Entry 7MKO (electron microscopy, 3.15 A resolution); this record covers chains C and D of the 8 polymer chains in the assembly.

[Chain C]
Name: DNA-directed RNA polymerase subunit beta
Source organism: Escherichia coli (strain K12)
Notes: EC 2.7.7.6
UniProtKB: A0A4S4NK82 (A0A4S4NK82_ECOLI); residue numbers follow UniProt; this construct covers 3-1342
Sequence (1340 residues; each row starts with the number of its first residue):
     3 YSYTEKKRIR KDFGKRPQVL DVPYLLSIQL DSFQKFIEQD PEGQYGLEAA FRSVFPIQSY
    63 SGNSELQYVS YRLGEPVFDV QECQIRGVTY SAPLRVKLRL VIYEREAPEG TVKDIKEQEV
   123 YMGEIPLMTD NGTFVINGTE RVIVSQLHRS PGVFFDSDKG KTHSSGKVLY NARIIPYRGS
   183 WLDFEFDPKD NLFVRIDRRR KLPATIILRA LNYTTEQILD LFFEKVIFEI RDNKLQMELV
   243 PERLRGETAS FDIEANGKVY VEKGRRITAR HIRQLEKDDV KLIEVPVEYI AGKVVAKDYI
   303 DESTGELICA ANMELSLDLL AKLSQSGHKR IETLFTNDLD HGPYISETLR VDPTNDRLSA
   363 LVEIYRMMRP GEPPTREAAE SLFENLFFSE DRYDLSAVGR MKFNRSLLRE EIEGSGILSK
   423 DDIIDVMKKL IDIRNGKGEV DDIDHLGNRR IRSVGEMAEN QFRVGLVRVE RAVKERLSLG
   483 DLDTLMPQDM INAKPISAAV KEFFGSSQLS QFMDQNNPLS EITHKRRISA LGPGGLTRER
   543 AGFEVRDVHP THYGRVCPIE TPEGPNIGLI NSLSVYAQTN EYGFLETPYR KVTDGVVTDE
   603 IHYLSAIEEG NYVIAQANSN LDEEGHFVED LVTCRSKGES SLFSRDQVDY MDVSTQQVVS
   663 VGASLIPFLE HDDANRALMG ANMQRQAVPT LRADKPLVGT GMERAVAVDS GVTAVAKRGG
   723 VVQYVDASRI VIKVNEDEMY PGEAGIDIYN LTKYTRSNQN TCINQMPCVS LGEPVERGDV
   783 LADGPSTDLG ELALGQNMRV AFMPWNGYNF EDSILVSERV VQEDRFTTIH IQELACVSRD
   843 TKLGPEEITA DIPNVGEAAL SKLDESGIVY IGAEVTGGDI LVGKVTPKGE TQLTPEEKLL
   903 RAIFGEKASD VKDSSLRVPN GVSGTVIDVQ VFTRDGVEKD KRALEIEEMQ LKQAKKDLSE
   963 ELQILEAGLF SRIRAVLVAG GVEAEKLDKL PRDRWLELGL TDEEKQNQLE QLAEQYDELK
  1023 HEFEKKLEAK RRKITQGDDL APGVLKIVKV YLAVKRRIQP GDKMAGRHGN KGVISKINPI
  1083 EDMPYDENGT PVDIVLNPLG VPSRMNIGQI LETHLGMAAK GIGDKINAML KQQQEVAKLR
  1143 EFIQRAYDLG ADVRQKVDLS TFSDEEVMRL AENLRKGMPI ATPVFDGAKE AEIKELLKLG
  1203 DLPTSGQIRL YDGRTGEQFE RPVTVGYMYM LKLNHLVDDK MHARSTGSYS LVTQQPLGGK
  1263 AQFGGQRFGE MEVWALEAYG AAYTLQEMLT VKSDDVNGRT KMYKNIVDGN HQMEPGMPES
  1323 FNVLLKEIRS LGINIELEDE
Not modelled in the structure: 891-910

[Chain D]
Name: DNA-directed RNA polymerase subunit beta'
Source organism: Escherichia coli (strain K12)
Notes: EC 2.7.7.6
UniProtKB: A0A6D2WUT6 (A0A6D2WUT6_ECOLI); numbering as in UniProt (aligned over 14-1376)
Sequence (1363 residues; numbered 14 to 1376; the number before each row is that of its first residue):
    14 TEEFDAIKIA LASPDMIRSW SFGEVKKPET INYRTFKPER DGLFCARIFG PVKDYECLCG
    74 KYKRLKHRGV ICEKCGVEVT QTKVRRERMG HIELASPTAH IWFLKSLPSR IGLLLDMPLR
   134 DIERVLYFES YVVIEGGMTN LERQQILTEE QYLDALEEFG DEFDAKMGAE AIQALLKSMD
   194 LEQECEQLRE ELNETNSETK RKKLTKRIKL LEAFVQSGNK PEWMILTVLP VLPPDLRPLV
   254 PLDGGRFATS DLNDLYRRVI NRNNRLKRLL DLAAPDIIVR NEKRMLQEAV DALLDNGRRG
   314 RAITGSNKRP LKSLADMIKG KQGRFRQNLL GKRVDYSGRS VITVGPYLRL HQCGLPKKMA
   374 LELFKPFIYG KLELRGLATT IKAAKKMVER EEAVVWDILD EVIREHPVLL NRAPTLHRLG
   434 IQAFEPVLIE GKAIQLHPLV CAAYNADFDG DQMAVHVPLT LEAQLEARAL MMSTNNILSP
   494 ANGEPIIVPS QDVVLGLYYM TRDCVNAKGE GMVLTGPKEA ERLYRSGLAS LHARVKVRIT
   554 EYEKDANGEL VAKTSLKDTT VGRAILWMIV PKGLPYSIVN QALGKKAISK MLNTCYRILG
   614 LKPTVIFADQ IMYTGFAYAA RSGASVGIDD MVIPEKKHEI ISEAEAEVAE IQEQFQSGLV
   674 TAGERYNKVI DIWAAANDRV SKAMMDNLQT ETVINRDGQE EKQVSFNSIY MMADSGARGS
   734 AAQIRQLAGM RGLMAKPDGS IIETPITANF REGLNVLQYF ISTHGARKGL ADTALKTANS
   794 GYLTRRLVDV AQDLVVTEDD CGTHEGIMMT PVIEGGDVKE PLRDRVLGRV TAEDVLKPGT
   854 ADILVPRNTL LHEQWCDLLE ENSVDAVKVR SVVSCDTDFG VCAHCYGRDL ARGHIINKGE
   914 AIGVIAAQSI GEPGTQLTMR TFHIGGAASR AAAESSIQVK NKGSIKLSNV KSVVNSSGKL
   974 VITSRNTELK LIDEFGRTKE SYKVPYGAVL AKGDGEQVAG GETVANWDPH TMPVITEVSG
  1034 FVRFTDMIDG QTITRQTDEL TGLSSLVVLD SAERTAGGKD LRPALKIVDA QGNDVLIPGT
  1094 DMPAQYFLPG KAIVQLEDGV QISSGDTLAR IPQESGGTKD ITGGLPRVAD LFEARRPKEP
  1154 AILAEISGIV SFGKETKGKR RLVITPVDGS DPYEEMIPKW RQLNVFEGER VERGDVISDG
  1214 PEAPHDILRL RGVHAVTRYI VNEVQDVYRL QGVKINDKHI EVIVRQMLRK ATIVNAGSSD
  1274 FLEGEQVEYS RVKIANRELE ANGKVGATYS RDLLGITKAS LATESFISAA SFQETTRVLT
  1334 EAAVAGKRDE LRGLKENVIV GRLIPAGTGY AYHQDRMRRR AAG
Not modelled in the structure: 936-945, 1126-1134

[How chain C and chain D interact]
Contacting residue pairs (358):
  Phe545(C) - Lys781(D)
  Phe545(C) - Ala784(D)  hydrophobic
  Arg548(C) - Arg780(D)
  Asp549(C) - Pro750(D)
  Asp549(C) - His777(D)  salt bridge
  Asp549(C) - Arg780(D)
  Val550(C) - His777(D)
  Val550(C) - Arg780(D)
  His551(C) - Phe773(D)
  Tyr555(C) - Val769(D)
  Tyr555(C) - Phe773(D)
  Pro560(C) - Phe773(D)  hydrophobic
  Pro560(C) - Thr776(D)
  Pro560(C) - Arg780(D)  hydrogen bond (backbone-side chain)
  Ile561(C) - Tyr772(D)  hydrophobic
  Ile561(C) - Thr776(D)
  Thr563(C) - Arg780(D)
  Ile569(C) - Leu783(D)  hydrophobic
  Gly570(C) - Arg780(D)
  Asn573(C) - Arg780(D)
  Gln618(C) - Val769(D)
  Gln618(C) - Leu770(D)
  Asn620(C) - Asn768(D)
  Ser642(C) - Leu770(D)
  Val660(C) - Val769(D)  hydrophobic
  Val660(C) - Phe773(D)  hydrophobic
  Leu671(C) - Tyr772(D)
  Glu672(C) - Gly766(D)
  Glu672(C) - Leu767(D)  hydrogen bond (backbone-backbone)
  His673(C) - Phe763(D)  hydrogen bond (side chain-backbone)
  His673(C) - Arg764(D)  hydrogen bond (side chain-backbone)
  His673(C) - Glu765(D)  hydrogen bond (side chain-backbone)
  His673(C) - Gly766(D)
  Asp674(C) - Phe763(D)
  Asp674(C) - Tyr772(D)  hydrogen bond (backbone-side chain)
  Asp675(C) - Phe763(D)
  Asp675(C) - Tyr772(D)
  Ala676(C) - Tyr772(D)
  Ala676(C) - Ser775(D)
  Ala676(C) - Thr776(D)
  Ala676(C) - Ala779(D)  hydrophobic
  Asn677(C) - Ala779(D)  hydrogen bond (side chain-backbone)
  Asn677(C) - Leu783(D)
  Asn677(C) - Phe935(D)
  Ala679(C) - Tyr772(D)
  Leu680(C) - Leu783(D)  hydrophobic
  Met681(C) - Phe935(D)  hydrophobic
  Phe804(C) - Ala637(D)
  Phe804(C) - Ser638(D)  hydrogen bond (backbone-side chain)
  Met805(C) - Ala633(D)
  Met805(C) - Ala637(D)
  Pro806(C) - Asp505(D)
  Pro806(C) - Ala632(D)
  Pro806(C) - Ala633(D)
  Pro806(C) - Ala637(D)
  Asn808(C) - Pro359(D)
  Asn808(C) - Phe629(D)
  Asn808(C) - Ala633(D)
  Gly809(C) - Val357(D)
  Gly809(C) - Pro359(D)
  Gly809(C) - Phe629(D)
  Tyr810(C) - Val357(D)
  Tyr810(C) - Pro359(D)
  Asn811(C) - Asp505(D)
  Phe812(C) - Val357(D)  hydrophobic
  Phe812(C) - Pro451(D)  hydrophobic
  Phe812(C) - Phe461(D)  hydrophobic
  Phe812(C) - Ser503(D)
  Phe812(C) - Gln504(D)  hydrogen bond (backbone-side chain)
  Phe812(C) - Asp505(D)
  Phe812(C) - Phe629(D)  hydrophobic
  Glu813(C) - Asp460(D)
  Glu813(C) - Phe461(D)
  Glu813(C) - Gln504(D)  hydrogen bond
  Asp814(C) - Asp460(D)
  Asp814(C) - Phe461(D)
  Asp814(C) - Asp462(D)
  Ser815(C) - Val357(D)
  Ser815(C) - Phe461(D)  hydrogen bond (backbone-backbone)
  Arg841(C) - Asp256(D)  salt bridge
  Arg841(C) - Gly257(D)
  Lys844(C) - Arg47(D)
  Gln1061(C) - Lys445(D)
  Pro1062(C) - Ala446(D)
  Gly1063(C) - Val354(D)
  Gly1063(C) - Ala446(D)
  Lys1065(C) - Asp462(D)
  Lys1065(C) - Gly463(D)
  Lys1073(C) - Asp462(D)  salt bridge
  Gly1074(C) - Phe461(D)
  Val1075(C) - Val354(D)  hydrophobic
  Val1075(C) - Ile355(D)
  Val1075(C) - Thr356(D)
  Val1075(C) - Phe461(D)
  Val1075(C) - Gly463(D)
  Ser1077(C) - Thr356(D)
  Ser1077(C) - Val357(D)
  Asn1099(C) - Gln504(D)
  Asn1099(C) - Asp505(D)
  Pro1100(C) - Ala637(D)
  Leu1101(C) - Gln504(D)
  Leu1101(C) - Asp505(D)
  Leu1101(C) - Leu508(D)  hydrophobic
  Leu1101(C) - Met725(D)  hydrophobic
  Leu1101(C) - Ala730(D)  hydrophobic
  Leu1101(C) - Arg731(D)  hydrogen bond (backbone-side chain)
  Val1103(C) - Val639(D)  hydrophobic
  Pro1104(C) - Met725(D)  hydrophobic
  Pro1104(C) - Gln736(D)
  Ser1105(C) - Arg731(D)  hydrogen bond
  Ser1105(C) - Gly732(D)
  Arg1106(C) - Arg731(D)
  Met1107(C) - Gln736(D)
  Met1107(C) - Phe763(D)  hydrophobic
  Ile1109(C) - Ile641(D)  hydrophobic
  Ile1109(C) - Met644(D)  hydrophobic
  Ile1109(C) - Leu740(D)  hydrophobic
  Ile1109(C) - Phe763(D)  hydrophobic
  Ile1112(C) - Val639(D)
  Ile1112(C) - Ile641(D)
  Leu1113(C) - Ile641(D)  hydrophobic
  His1116(C) - Gly640(D)
  His1116(C) - Ile641(D)  hydrogen bond (side chain-backbone)
  Phe1187(C) - Leu767(D)
  Phe1187(C) - Tyr772(D)  hydrophobic
  Glu1192(C) - Arg764(D)  salt bridge
  Lys1196(C) - Ile641(D)
  Ser1207(C) - Asp642(D)
  Gln1209(C) - Gly640(D)
  Gln1209(C) - Asp642(D)
  Gln1209(C) - Asp643(D)
  Glu1219(C) - Arg538(D)
  Glu1219(C) - Arg634(D)  salt bridge
  Phe1221(C) - Ala633(D)
  Phe1221(C) - Arg634(D)
  Glu1222(C) - Tyr512(D)
  Glu1222(C) - Tyr537(D)
  Glu1222(C) - Arg634(D)
  Glu1222(C) - Ser635(D)
  Glu1222(C) - Gly636(D)
  Arg1223(C) - Ser635(D)
  Arg1223(C) - Gly636(D)
  Arg1223(C) - Phe719(D)  hydrogen bond (side chain-backbone)
  Arg1223(C) - Asn720(D)
  Arg1223(C) - Ser721(D)
  Arg1223(C) - Met724(D)
  Val1225(C) - Gly636(D)
  Val1225(C) - Ser638(D)
  Thr1226(C) - Ser638(D)  hydrogen bond
  Thr1226(C) - Val639(D)  hydrogen bond (side chain-backbone)
  Thr1226(C) - Gly640(D)
  Val1239(C) - Ser353(D)
  Val1239(C) - Val354(D)  hydrophobic
  Val1239(C) - Lys445(D)
  Val1239(C) - Ala446(D)
  Asp1240(C) - Lys445(D)
  Lys1242(C) - Arg352(D)
  Lys1242(C) - Val354(D)
  Lys1242(C) - Gln465(D)  hydrogen bond
  Met1243(C) - Arg352(D)
  Met1243(C) - Ser353(D)
  Met1243(C) - Lys371(D)
  Met1243(C) - Met372(D)  hydrophobic
  Met1243(C) - Lys445(D)
  His1244(C) - Gly351(D)
  His1244(C) - Arg352(D)  hydrogen bond (backbone-backbone)
  Ala1245(C) - Ser350(D)
  Ala1245(C) - Gly351(D)
  Ala1245(C) - Met372(D)  hydrophobic
  Ala1245(C) - Glu375(D)
  Ala1245(C) - Leu376(D)  hydrophobic
  Arg1246(C) - Asp348(D)  salt bridge
  Arg1246(C) - Tyr349(D)  hydrogen bond (backbone-backbone)
  Arg1246(C) - Ser350(D)  hydrogen bond (backbone-backbone)
  Arg1246(C) - Glu375(D)
  Ser1247(C) - Asp348(D)
  Ser1247(C) - Tyr349(D)  hydrogen bond (backbone-backbone)
  Ser1247(C) - Glu375(D)  hydrogen bond (backbone-side chain)
  Ser1247(C) - Leu376(D)
  Ser1247(C) - Lys378(D)
  Ser1247(C) - Pro379(D)
  Tyr1251(C) - Asp348(D)  hydrogen bond
  Leu1253(C) - Arg99(D)  hydrogen bond (backbone-side chain)
  Val1254(C) - Arg99(D)  hydrogen bond (backbone-side chain)
  Val1254(C) - Asp248(D)
  Val1254(C) - Leu249(D)
  Thr1255(C) - Asn341(D)
  Gln1256(C) - Arg99(D)
  Gln1257(C) - Asn341(D)  hydrogen bond (side chain-backbone)
  Gln1257(C) - Lys345(D)
  Pro1258(C) - Arg346(D)
  Pro1258(C) - Val347(D)
  Pro1258(C) - Asp348(D)
  Gly1260(C) - Arg346(D)
  Gly1261(C) - Arg346(D)
  Gly1267(C) - Arg346(D)  hydrogen bond (backbone-side chain)
  Gly1267(C) - Val347(D)
  Gly1267(C) - Ser350(D)
  Gln1268(C) - Arg346(D)
  Gln1268(C) - Val347(D)  hydrogen bond (backbone-backbone)
  Gln1268(C) - Ser350(D)  hydrogen bond (backbone-side chain)
  Gln1268(C) - Gly351(D)
  Gln1268(C) - Arg352(D)
  Arg1269(C) - Arg339(D)  hydrogen bond (side chain-backbone)
  Arg1269(C) - Gln340(D)  hydrogen bond (side chain-backbone)
  Arg1269(C) - Gly344(D)  hydrogen bond (side chain-backbone)
  Arg1269(C) - Lys345(D)
  Arg1269(C) - Arg346(D)
  Phe1270(C) - Gly344(D)
  Phe1270(C) - Lys345(D)  hydrogen bond (backbone-backbone)
  Phe1270(C) - Val347(D)  hydrophobic
  Phe1270(C) - Ile434(D)  hydrophobic
  Phe1270(C) - His469(D)
  Gly1271(C) - Leu343(D)
  Gly1271(C) - Gly344(D)
  Glu1272(C) - Leu343(D)  hydrogen bond (backbone-backbone)
  Glu1272(C) - Arg798(D)  salt bridge
  Met1273(C) - Thr428(D)
  Glu1274(C) - Asn424(D)
  Glu1274(C) - Ala426(D)
  Glu1274(C) - Thr428(D)  hydrogen bond
  Glu1274(C) - Ile434(D)
  Val1275(C) - Leu343(D)
  Trp1276(C) - Arg798(D)
  Trp1276(C) - Val801(D)  hydrophobic
  Trp1276(C) - Val917(D)
  Trp1276(C) - Gln921(D)  hydrogen bond (backbone-side chain)
  Ala1277(C) - Thr428(D)
  Ala1277(C) - Arg431(D)
  Ala1277(C) - Ile434(D)  hydrophobic
  Ala1277(C) - Gln921(D)
  Leu1278(C) - Met484(D)  hydrophobic
  Glu1279(C) - Ala914(D)
  Glu1279(C) - Val917(D)
  Glu1279(C) - Leu1347(D)
  Glu1279(C) - Val1351(D)
  Ala1280(C) - Arg431(D)
  Ala1280(C) - Glu913(D)
  Ala1280(C) - Ile918(D)
  Ala1280(C) - Gln921(D)
  Tyr1281(C) - Arg431(D)  hydrogen bond (side chain-backbone)
  Tyr1281(C) - Ile434(D)  hydrogen bond (side chain-backbone)
  Tyr1281(C) - Leu483(D)
  Tyr1281(C) - Met484(D)  hydrophobic
  Tyr1281(C) - Asn489(D)
  Gly1282(C) - Leu483(D)
  Gly1282(C) - Gly1360(D)
  Gly1282(C) - Thr1361(D)  hydrogen bond (backbone-backbone)
  Ala1283(C) - Glu479(D)
  Ala1284(C) - Glu479(D)  hydrogen bond (backbone-side chain)
  Ala1284(C) - Leu1356(D)
  Ala1284(C) - Ile1357(D)  hydrophobic
  Ala1284(C) - Ala1359(D)
  Ala1284(C) - Gly1362(D)
  Tyr1285(C) - Glu475(D)
  Tyr1285(C) - Glu479(D)  hydrogen bond (backbone-side chain)
  Tyr1285(C) - Leu1356(D)
  Tyr1285(C) - Thr1361(D)
  Thr1286(C) - Ala476(D)
  Thr1286(C) - Glu479(D)  hydrogen bond (backbone-side chain)
  Leu1287(C) - Val1351(D)  hydrophobic
  Gln1288(C) - Gly1354(D)
  Gln1288(C) - Arg1355(D)
  Gln1288(C) - Leu1356(D)
  Glu1289(C) - Pro471(D)
  Glu1289(C) - Leu472(D)  hydrogen bond (side chain-backbone)
  Glu1289(C) - Thr473(D)  hydrogen bond
  Glu1289(C) - Ala476(D)
  Met1290(C) - Val347(D)  hydrophobic
  Met1290(C) - Leu422(D)  hydrophobic
  Leu1291(C) - Lys345(D)
  Leu1291(C) - Val1351(D)
  Thr1292(C) - Gly1354(D)
  Lys1294(C) - Val347(D)
  Lys1294(C) - Asp348(D)  hydrogen bond (backbone-backbone)
  Lys1294(C) - Tyr349(D)
  Lys1294(C) - Val470(D)  hydrogen bond (side chain-backbone)
  Lys1294(C) - Leu472(D)
  Ser1295(C) - Lys345(D)
  Ser1295(C) - Arg346(D)
  Ser1295(C) - Val347(D)
  Met1304(C) - Leu472(D)  hydrophobic
  Met1304(C) - Thr473(D)
  Tyr1305(C) - Tyr349(D)
  Tyr1305(C) - Pro379(D)  hydrophobic
  Tyr1305(C) - Tyr382(D)
  Tyr1305(C) - Lys398(D)
  Ile1308(C) - Pro379(D)  hydrophobic
  Ile1308(C) - Phe380(D)
  Ile1308(C) - Leu472(D)  hydrophobic
  Val1309(C) - Gly383(D)
  Val1309(C) - Ile394(D)  hydrophobic
  His1313(C) - Phe380(D)
  His1313(C) - Leu472(D)
  His1313(C) - Leu474(D)  hydrogen bond (backbone-backbone)
  Gln1314(C) - Thr473(D)
  Met1315(C) - Thr473(D)
  Gly1318(C) - Gly1354(D)
  Met1319(C) - Phe17(D)  hydrophobic
  Met1319(C) - Val1353(D)
  Pro1320(C) - Val1353(D)
  Pro1320(C) - Gly1354(D)
  Glu1321(C) - Arg99(D)  salt bridge
  Ser1322(C) - Asn341(D)  hydrogen bond (side chain-backbone)
  Phe1323(C) - Ile20(D)  hydrophobic
  Phe1323(C) - Leu342(D)
  Phe1323(C) - Ile1352(D)  hydrophobic
  Val1325(C) - Arg99(D)
  Val1325(C) - Leu249(D)  hydrophobic
  Val1325(C) - Arg337(D)
  Leu1326(C) - Ile331(D)  hydrophobic
  Leu1326(C) - Arg337(D)
  Leu1326(C) - Phe338(D)  hydrophobic
  Leu1326(C) - Leu342(D)  hydrophobic
  Lys1328(C) - Glu100(D)
  Lys1328(C) - Leu245(D)
  Lys1328(C) - Leu249(D)
  Glu1329(C) - Leu245(D)
  Glu1329(C) - Leu327(D)
  Glu1329(C) - Ile331(D)
  Arg1331(C) - Trp33(D)
  Arg1331(C) - Pro243(D)
  Ser1332(C) - Met102(D)
  Ser1332(C) - Pro243(D)
  Ser1332(C) - Leu245(D)
  Leu1333(C) - His113(D)
  Leu1333(C) - Trp115(D)  hydrophobic
  Leu1333(C) - Pro243(D)
  Leu1333(C) - Leu307(D)  hydrophobic
  Leu1333(C) - Leu327(D)  hydrophobic
  Gly1334(C) - Leu24(D)
  Gly1334(C) - Ala25(D)  hydrogen bond (backbone-backbone)
  Gly1334(C) - His113(D)  hydrogen bond (backbone-side chain)
  Ile1335(C) - Ile22(D)  hydrophobic
  Ile1335(C) - Ala23(D)
  Ile1335(C) - Ala25(D)
  Ile1335(C) - Trp115(D)  hydrophobic
  Ile1335(C) - Ala1336(D)  hydrophobic
  Asn1336(C) - Ile22(D)
  Asn1336(C) - Ala23(D)  hydrogen bond (backbone-backbone)
  Asn1336(C) - Leu24(D)
  Asn1336(C) - Ala25(D)
  Asn1336(C) - Met29(D)  hydrogen bond
  Asn1336(C) - Trp33(D)
  Ile1337(C) - Ile20(D)  hydrophobic
  Ile1337(C) - Lys21(D)
  Glu1338(C) - Ile20(D)
  Glu1338(C) - Lys21(D)  salt bridge
  Leu1339(C) - Phe17(D)  hydrophobic
  Leu1339(C) - Ile20(D)  hydrophobic
  Glu1340(C) - Phe17(D)
  Glu1340(C) - Asp18(D)
  Glu1340(C) - Ala19(D)  hydrogen bond (backbone-backbone)
  Glu1340(C) - Lys21(D)
  Glu1340(C) - Arg1341(D)  salt bridge
  Asp1341(C) - Glu16(D)
  Asp1341(C) - Phe17(D)
  Glu1342(C) - Asp18(D)
Other interface residues (no listed pair), chain C (160 interface residues in all): Pro552, His554, Cys559, Glu565, Thr657, Trp807, Ile1076, Thr1217, Pro1224, Leu1259, Asp1296, Val1298, Asn1299, Arg1301, Pro1317, Ile1330
Other interface residues (no listed pair), chain D (175 interface residues in all): Thr14, Glu15, Lys96, Phe116, Leu239, Tyr360, Leu429, His430, Leu432, Gln435, Ala459, Ala467, Ala630, Leu788, Thr797, Phe1319, Leu1332

[Overview]
Chain C and chain D form an interface of 160 and 175 residues respectively; the contacts include 54 hydrogen
bonds and 10 salt bridges. Polar contacts include Asp549(C)-His777(D), Arg841(C)-Asp256(D) and
Lys1073(C)-Asp462(D).
Here chain C is DNA-directed RNA polymerase subunit beta and chain D is DNA-directed RNA polymerase subunit
beta', both from Escherichia coli (strain K12). Entry 7MKO (Escherichia coli RNA polymerase elongation
complex) was determined by electron microscopy, deposited together with 7MKP, 7MKN and 7MKQ.
